Entry 8TRR (X-ray diffraction, 2.65 A resolution); this record covers chains A and C of the 5 polymer chains in the assembly.

== Chain A ==
Name: HLA class II histocompatibility antigen, DR alpha chain
Organism: Homo sapiens
Reference sequence: P01903 (DRA_HUMAN); residues 1-181 here correspond to UniProt positions 26-206 (UniProt number = residue number + 25)
Sequence (181 residues; each row starts with the number of its first residue):
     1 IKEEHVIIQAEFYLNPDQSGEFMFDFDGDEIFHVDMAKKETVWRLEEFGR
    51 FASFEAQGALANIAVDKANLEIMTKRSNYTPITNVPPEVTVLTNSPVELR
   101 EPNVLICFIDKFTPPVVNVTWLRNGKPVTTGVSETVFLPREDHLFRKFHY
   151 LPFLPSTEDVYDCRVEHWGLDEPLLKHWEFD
Disordered / not traced: 1-2
Swiss-Prot annotation at these positions:
  - region: E179 to D181 (Connecting peptide)
  - site: Q9 (Self- and pathogen-derived peptide antigen), G49 (Self-peptide antigen), F51 (Self- and pathogen-derived peptide antigen), A52 (Self-peptide antigen), S53 (Self- and pathogen-derived peptide antigen), E55 (Pathogen-derived peptide antigen), N62 (Self- and pathogen-derived peptide antigen), N69 (Pathogen-derived peptide antigen), R76 (Self- and pathogen-derived peptide antigen)
  - glycosylation (N-linked (GlcNAc...) asparagine): N78, N118
Cystine bridges: C107-C163
Covalent attachments: N-acetylglucosamine (NAG) linked to N78, N118

== Chain C ==
Name: Vimentin
Notes: fragment: with modified residue citrulline (CIR) at position 64
Reference sequence: P08670 (VIME_HUMAN); numbering as in UniProt (aligned over 59-71)
Sequence (13 residues; each row starts with the number of its first residue):
    59 GVYATRSSAVRLR
Disordered / not traced: 71
Modified residues: R64 (citrulline; CIR)
Swiss-Prot annotation at these positions:
  - modified residue: Y61 (Phosphotyrosine), S66 (Phosphoserine)

== Chain A / chain C interface ==
Residue-residue contacts (29):
  Q9(A) - T63(C)
  Q9(A) - R64(C)  hydrogen bond (side chain-backbone)
  E11(A) - S66(C)  hydrogen bond
  F24(A) - A62(C)
  I31(A) - Y61(C)
  F32(A) - Y61(C)  hydrophobic
  F51(A) - G59(C)
  A52(A) - G59(C)
  A52(A) - Y61(C)  hydrophobic
  S53(A) - G59(C)  hydrogen bond (backbone-backbone)
  S53(A) - V60(C)
  S53(A) - Y61(C)  hydrogen bond (backbone-backbone)
  F54(A) - Y61(C)
  F54(A) - T63(C)
  N62(A) - T63(C)
  N62(A) - R64(C)  hydrogen bond (side chain-backbone)
  N62(A) - S65(C)
  N62(A) - S66(C)  hydrogen bond (side chain-backbone)
  V65(A) - S66(C)
  V65(A) - A67(C)
  V65(A) - V68(C)  hydrophobic
  D66(A) - S66(C)
  N69(A) - A67(C)  hydrogen bond (side chain-backbone)
  N69(A) - V68(C)
  N69(A) - R69(C)  hydrogen bond (side chain-backbone)
  I72(A) - R69(C)
  I72(A) - L70(C)  hydrophobic
  M73(A) - R69(C)
  R76(A) - R69(C)
Interface residues without a listed pair, chain A (19 interface residues in all): F22, W43, G58

== Overview ==
19 residues of chain A and 12 residues of chain C are in contact, with 8 hydrogen bonds. Polar pairs include
Q9(A)-R64(C), E11(A)-S66(C) and N62(A)-R64(C). N-acetylglucosamine is covalently linked to N78(A) and N118(A).
Chain A is HLA class II histocompatibility antigen, DR alpha chain (Homo sapiens) and chain C is Vimentin; the
structure, T cell recognition of citrullinated vimentin peptide presented by HLA-DR4, was determined by X-ray
diffraction (same publication as 8TRL and 8TRQ).
